Entry 5F8A (X-ray diffraction, 1.76 A resolution); this record covers chains C and B of the 4 polymer chains in the assembly.

Chain C:
Molecule: 12-nt DNA strand
Sequence (12 nucleotides; row label = number of the first residue in the row):
     1 AAAGATATCTTT

Chain B:
Name: Type-2 restriction enzyme EcoRV
Source organism: Escherichia coli
Notes: EC 3.1.21.4
Reference sequence: P04390 (T2E5_ECOLX); numbering as in UniProt (aligned over 2-245)
Chain sequence (244 residues; row label = number of the first residue in the row):
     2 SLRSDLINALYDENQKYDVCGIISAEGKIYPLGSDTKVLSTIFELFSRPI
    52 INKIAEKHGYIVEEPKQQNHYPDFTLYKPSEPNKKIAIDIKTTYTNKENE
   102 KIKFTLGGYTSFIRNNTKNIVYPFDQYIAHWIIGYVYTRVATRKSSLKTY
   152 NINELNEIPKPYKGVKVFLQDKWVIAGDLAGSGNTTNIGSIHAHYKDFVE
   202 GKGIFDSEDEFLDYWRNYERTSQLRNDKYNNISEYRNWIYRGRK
Bound ions: Na+: Asn-15, Tyr-18, Asp-19 (together with 1,2-ethanediol); lutetium (III) ion: Glu-45, Asp-74
Curated features (UniProtKB/Swiss-Prot):
  - active site: Asp-74, Asp-90, Lys-92
  - binding site (Mg(2+)): Glu-45, Asp-74, Asp-90
  - mutagenesis: Asn-70 (N70Q: Decrease in activity), Pro-73 (P73A/G: Loss of activity), Asp-74 (D74A: Loss of activity; D74E: Decrease in activity), Asp-90 (D90A/N/E/T: Loss of activity), Lys-92 (K92E: Loss of activity), Ser-183 to Asn-188 (Weak, non-specific phosphodiesterase activity), Ser-183 (S183A/T: Decrease in activity; S183I: Loss of activity), Asn-185 (N185D/A/Q: Loss of activity), Thr-186 (T186S/N: Loss of activity), Thr-187 (T187S/N: No loss of activity), Asn-188 (N188A/Q/T: Decrease in activity; N188D: Loss of activity), Gly-190 (G190A: No loss of activity), 1 further mutagenesis entry in UniProt
What the authors report for this chain:
  - lutetium (III) ion coordination: Glu-45, Asp-74
  - conformationally variable residues (side-chain flip): Glu-45
  - catalytic residues: Glu-45, Asp-74, Asp-90
  - contacts within the chain: Val-20/Ile-43, Ile-87/Ile-129 (hydrophobic contact)
  - self-association interface (contacts with another copy of this molecule); pairs are residue here / residue on that copy: Ile-43/Ile-23
  - binding site for the 12-nt DNA strand (chain C): Thr-37
  - binding site for the 12-nt DNA strand: Lys-38, Tyr-219, Ser-223, Gln-224, Arg-226
  - mutagenesis - L33V, L40V: decreased stability

Interface between chain C and chain B:
Residue-residue contacts (18; chain C residue first):
  DA1(C) with Leu-180(B), sugar contact
  DA2(C) with Leu-180(B), phosphate contact; Ser-223(B), hydrogen bond to the phosphate; Arg-226(B), salt bridge to the phosphate; Asn-231(B), phosphate contact
  DA3(C) with Gly-184(B), base contact; Thr-222(B), phosphate contact; Ser-223(B), hydrogen bond to the phosphate
  DG4(C) with Ser-183(B), base contact; Gly-184(B), hydrogen bond to the base; Asn-185(B), hydrogen bond to the base
  DA5(C) with Asn-185(B), hydrogen bond to the base; Thr-186(B), base contact
  DA7(C) with Lys-38(B), hydrogen bond to the sugar
  DC9(C) with Gln-69(B), sugar contact; Asn-70(B), sugar contact
  DT10(C) with Gln-69(B), sugar contact
  DT11(C) with Gln-68(B), phosphate contact
Also at the interface, not in a pair above, chain B (15 interface residues in all): Gly-182, Tyr-219

Overview:
The interface between chain C and chain B involves 9 residues on one side and 15 on the other; the contacts
include 6 hydrogen bonds and 1 salt bridge. Polar contacts include DG4(C)/Gly-184(B), DG4(C)/Asn-185(B) and
DA5(C)/Asn-185(B). From the paper: catalytic residues Glu-45(B), Asp-74(B) and Asp-90(B); L33V and L40V of
chain B reduce stability.
Here chain C is a 12-nt DNA strand and chain B is Type-2 restriction enzyme EcoRV (Escherichia coli). Entry
5F8A (Crystal structure of the ternary EcoRV-DNA-Lu complex with uncleaved DNA substrate. Lanthanide binding
to EcoRV-DNA complex ...) was determined by X-ray diffraction (same publication as 5HLK).
